Entry 4J3T (X-ray diffraction, 1.60 A resolution); this record covers chain A.

# Chain A
Name: Limit dextrinase
From: Hordeum vulgare
Notes: EC 3.2.1.41
Reference sequence: Q9FYY0 (Q9FYY0_HORVU); residues 2-885 here correspond to UniProt positions 22-905 (UniProt number = residue number + 20)
Sequence (905 residues; numbered -19 to 885; the number before each row is that of its first residue; numbers below 1 keep their minus sign (Met-19 is residue -19)):
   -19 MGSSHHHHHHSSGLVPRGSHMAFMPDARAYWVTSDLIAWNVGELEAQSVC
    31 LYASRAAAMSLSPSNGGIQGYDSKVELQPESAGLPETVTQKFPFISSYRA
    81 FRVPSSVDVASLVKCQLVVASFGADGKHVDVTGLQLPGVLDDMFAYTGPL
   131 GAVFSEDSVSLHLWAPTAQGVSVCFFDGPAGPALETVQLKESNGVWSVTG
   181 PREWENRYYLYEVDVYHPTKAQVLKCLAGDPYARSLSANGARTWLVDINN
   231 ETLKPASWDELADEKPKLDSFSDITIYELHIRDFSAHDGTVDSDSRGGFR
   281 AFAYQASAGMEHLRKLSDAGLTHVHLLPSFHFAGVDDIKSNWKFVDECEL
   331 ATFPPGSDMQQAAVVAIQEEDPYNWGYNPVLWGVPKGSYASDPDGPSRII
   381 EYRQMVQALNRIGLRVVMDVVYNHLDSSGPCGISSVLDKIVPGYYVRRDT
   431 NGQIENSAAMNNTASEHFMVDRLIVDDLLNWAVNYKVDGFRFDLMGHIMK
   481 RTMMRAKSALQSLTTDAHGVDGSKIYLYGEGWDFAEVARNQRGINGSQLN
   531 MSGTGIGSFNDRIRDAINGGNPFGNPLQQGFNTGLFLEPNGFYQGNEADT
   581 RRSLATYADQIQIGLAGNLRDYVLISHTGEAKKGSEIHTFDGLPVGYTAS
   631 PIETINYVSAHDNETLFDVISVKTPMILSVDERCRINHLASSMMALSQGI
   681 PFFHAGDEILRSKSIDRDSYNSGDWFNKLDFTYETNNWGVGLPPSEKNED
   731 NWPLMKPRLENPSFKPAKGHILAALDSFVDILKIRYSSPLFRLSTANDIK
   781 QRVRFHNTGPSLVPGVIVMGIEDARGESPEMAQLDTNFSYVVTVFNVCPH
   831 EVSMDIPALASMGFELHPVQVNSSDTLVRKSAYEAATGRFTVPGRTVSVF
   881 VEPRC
Not modelled in the structure: -19 to 1, 42-47, 102-109
Sequence notes: expression tag (-19 to 1)
Bound ions: Ca2+: Gln348, Asp351, Tyr353, Asn701
Reported in the primary citation:
  - binding site for alpha-D-glucopyranose: Trp512, Phe553
  - mutagenesis - M440G: unchanged catalytic activity on pullulan
  - mutagenesis - M440G (2.6-fold): decreased catalytic activity on amylopectin
  - catalytic residues: Asp473, Glu510, Asp642 (citing earlier work)
  - specificity-determining residues: Trp512, Phe553 (proposed by the authors, not directly observed)

# Overview
The Ca2+ site is built by Gln348, Asp351, Tyr353 and Asn701. The paper reports catalytic residues Asp473,
Glu510 and Asp642; M440G reduces catalytic activity on amylopectin.
Chain A is Limit dextrinase (Hordeum vulgare); the structure, Crystal structure of barley Limit dextrinase
co-crystallized with 25mM maltotetraose, was determined by X-ray diffraction together with 4J3S, 4J3U, 4J3V,
4J3W and 4J3X from the same study.
